3E22 - chains A and E of the 5 polymer chains in the assembly; structure by X-ray diffraction, 3.80 A resolution.

# Chain A
Protein: Tubulin alpha-1C chain
From: Bos taurus
UniProt: Q3ZCJ7 (TBA1C_BOVIN); residues 1-449 here = UniProt positions 1-449
Sequence (449 residues; each row starts with the number of its first residue):
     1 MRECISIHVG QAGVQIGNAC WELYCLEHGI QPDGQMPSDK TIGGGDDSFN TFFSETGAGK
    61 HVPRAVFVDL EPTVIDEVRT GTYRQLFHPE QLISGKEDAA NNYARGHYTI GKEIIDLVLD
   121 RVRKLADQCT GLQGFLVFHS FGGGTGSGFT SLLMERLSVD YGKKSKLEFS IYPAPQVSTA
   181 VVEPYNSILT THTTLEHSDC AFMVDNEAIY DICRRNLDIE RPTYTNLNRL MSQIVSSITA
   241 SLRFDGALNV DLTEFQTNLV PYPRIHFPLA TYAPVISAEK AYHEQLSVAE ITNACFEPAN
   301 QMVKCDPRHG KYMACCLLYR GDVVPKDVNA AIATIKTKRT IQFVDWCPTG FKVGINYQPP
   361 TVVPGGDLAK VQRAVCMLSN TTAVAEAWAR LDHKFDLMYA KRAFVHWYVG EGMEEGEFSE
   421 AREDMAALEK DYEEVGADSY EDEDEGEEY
Disordered / not traced: 1, 38-46, 438-449
Residues lining bound ligands:
  - GTP: G10, Q11, A12, Q15, I16, D69, E71, D98, A99, A100, N101, S140, G142, G143, G144, T145, G146, I171, P173, V177, S178, T179, E183, N206, Y224, L227, N228
  - colchicine (LOC; N-[(7S)-1,2,3,10-tetramethoxy-9-oxo-6,7-dihydro-5H-benzo[d]heptalen-7-yl]ethanamide): S178, T179, A180, V181
Swiss-Prot annotation at these positions:
  - motif: M1 to C4 (MREC motif)
  - active site: E254
  - binding site (GTP): Q11, E71, S140, G144, T145, T179, N206, N228
  - binding site (Mg(2+)): E71
  - site: Y449 (Involved in polymerization)
  - modified residue: K40 (N6-acetyllysine), Y282 (3'-nitrotyrosine), Y432 (Phosphotyrosine), S439 (Phosphoserine), Y449 (3'-nitrotyrosine)

# Chain E
Protein: Stathmin-4
From: Rattus norvegicus
Notes: fragment: RB3 stathmin-like domain 4
UniProt: P63043 (STMN4_RAT); residues 5-145 here correspond to UniProt positions 49-189 (UniProt number = residue number + 44)
Sequence (142 residues; row label = number of the first residue in the row):
     4 ADMEVIELNK CTSGQSFEVI LKPPSFDGVP EFNASLPRRR DPSLEEIQKK LEAAEERRKY
    64 QEAELLKHLA EKREHEREVI QKAIEENNNF IKMAKEKLAQ KMESNKENRE AHLAAMLERL
   124 QEKDKHAEEV RKNKELKEEA SR
Disordered / not traced: 31-44, 142-145
Construct notes: expression tag (4)
Swiss-Prot annotation at these positions:
  - modified residue: S46 (Phosphoserine)

# Interface between chain A and chain E
Residue-residue contacts - 59 pairs, chain A then chain E:
  H107(A) - L54(E)
  Y108(A) - K53(E)  hydrogen bond
  Y108(A) - A57(E)  hydrophobic
  Y108(A) - R61(E)  hydrogen bond (backbone-side chain)
  T109(A) - R61(E)  hydrogen bond
  K112(A) - E58(E)  salt bridge
  L152(A) - L54(E)  hydrophobic
  V159(A) - E48(E)
  F244(A) - S16(E)
  D245(A) - C14(E)  hydrogen bond
  D245(A) - S16(E)
  G246(A) - C14(E)
  G246(A) - G17(E)
  A247(A) - L11(E)
  A247(A) - N12(E)  hydrogen bond (backbone-side chain)
  A247(A) - Q18(E)
  A247(A) - S19(E)
  L248(A) - S19(E)
  P325(A) - Q18(E)
  V328(A) - F20(E)  hydrophobic
  N329(A) - M6(E)
  N329(A) - F20(E)
  N329(A) - V22(E)
  I332(A) - M6(E)  hydrophobic
  I332(A) - V22(E)  hydrophobic
  A333(A) - A4(E)
  A333(A) - M6(E)  hydrophobic
  K336(A) - A4(E)
  K336(A) - L24(E)
  T337(A) - A4(E)
  D345(A) - P27(E)
  D345(A) - S28(E)
  C347(A) - P27(E)
  P348(A) - K25(E)
  P348(A) - P27(E)
  T349(A) - V22(E)
  T349(A) - L24(E)
  T349(A) - K25(E)  hydrogen bond (side chain-backbone)
  G350(A) - V22(E)
  F351(A) - F20(E)
  F351(A) - E21(E)
  F351(A) - V22(E)  hydrogen bond (backbone-backbone)
  K352(A) - F20(E)
  K352(A) - E21(E)
  V353(A) - S19(E)
  V353(A) - F20(E)  hydrogen bond (backbone-backbone)
  G354(A) - Q18(E)
  I355(A) - G17(E)
  I355(A) - Q18(E)  hydrogen bond (backbone-backbone)
  N356(A) - S16(E)  hydrogen bond (side chain-backbone)
  Y357(A) - S16(E)
  Y357(A) - G17(E)
  Y357(A) - Q18(E)  hydrogen bond
  G410(A) - Q64(E)  hydrogen bond (backbone-side chain)
  E411(A) - R61(E)  hydrogen bond (backbone-side chain)
  G412(A) - A57(E)
  G412(A) - R60(E)  hydrogen bond (backbone-side chain)
  E414(A) - R60(E)  salt bridge
  E417(A) - K53(E)  salt bridge
Interface residues without a listed pair, chain A (41 interface residues in all): D47, S158, H197, W346, V409, M413
Interface residues without a listed pair, chain E (29 interface residues in all): T15, I23, P26, D30, S46

# In short
41 residues of chain A face 29 of chain E across their interface; the contacts include 14 hydrogen bonds and 3
salt bridges. Among the polar pairs are K112(A)-E58(E), E414(A)-R60(E) and E417(A)-K53(E). Ligands of chain A:
GTP and colchicine.
Here chain A is Tubulin alpha-1C chain (Bos taurus) and chain E is Stathmin-4 (Rattus norvegicus). Entry 3E22
(Tubulin-colchicine-soblidotin: Stathmin-like domain complex) was determined by X-ray diffraction (same
publication as 3DU7).
